PDB entry 4QV0 | X-ray diffraction, 3.10 A resolution | chains H and Z of the 28 polymer chains in the assembly

Chain H:
Molecule: Proteasome subunit beta type-2
Source organism: Saccharomyces cerevisiae
Notes: EC 3.4.25.1
UniProt: P25043 (PSB2_YEAST); residues 1-232 here correspond to UniProt positions 30-261 (UniProt number = residue number + 29)
Amino-acid sequence (232 residues; each row starts with the number of its first residue):
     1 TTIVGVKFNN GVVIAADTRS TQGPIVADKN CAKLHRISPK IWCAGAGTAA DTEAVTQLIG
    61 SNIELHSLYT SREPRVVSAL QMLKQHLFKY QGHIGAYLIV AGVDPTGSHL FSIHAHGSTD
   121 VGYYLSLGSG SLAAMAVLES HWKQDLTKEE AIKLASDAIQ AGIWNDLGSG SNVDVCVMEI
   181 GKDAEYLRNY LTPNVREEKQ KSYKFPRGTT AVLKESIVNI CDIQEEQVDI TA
Unresolved in the structure: 227-232

Chain Z:
Molecule: Proteasome subunit beta type-6
Source organism: Saccharomyces cerevisiae
Notes: EC 3.4.25.1
UniProt: P23724 (PSB6_YEAST); residues 1-222 here correspond to UniProt positions 20-241 (UniProt number = residue number + 19)
Amino-acid sequence (222 residues; each row starts with the number of its first residue):
     1 QFNPYGDNGG TILGIAGEDF AVLAGDTRNI TDYSINSRYE PKVFDCGDNI VMSANGFAAD
    61 GDALVKRFKN SVKWYHFDHN DKKLSINSAA RNIQHLLYGK RFFPYYVHTI IAGLDEDGKG
   121 AVYSFDPVGS YEREQCRAGG AAASLIMPFL DNQVNFKNQY EPGTNGKVKK PLKYLSVEEV
   181 IKLVRDSFTS ATERHIQVGD GLEILIVTKD GVRKEFYELK RD

Interface between chain H and chain Z:
Residue-residue contacts (61; chain H residue first):
  R19(H) - I196(Z)
  R19(H) - D222(Z)  salt bridge
  T21(H) - I196(Z)
  P24(H) - R194(Z)
  P24(H) - H195(Z)
  P24(H) - I196(Z)  hydrogen bond (backbone-backbone)
  I25(H) - R194(Z)
  I25(H) - H195(Z)
  V26(H) - E193(Z)
  V26(H) - R194(Z)  hydrogen bond (backbone-backbone)
  V26(H) - I196(Z)  hydrophobic
  A27(H) - R194(Z)  hydrogen bond (backbone-side chain)
  K29(H) - E193(Z)  salt bridge
  K29(H) - R194(Z)
  I163(H) - D222(Z)
  W164(H) - I35(Z)
  W164(H) - R38(Z)  hydrogen bond (backbone-side chain)
  W164(H) - R221(Z)
  W164(H) - D222(Z)
  N165(H) - Y33(Z)
  N165(H) - R38(Z)
  D166(H) - Y33(Z)
  D166(H) - D222(Z)
  L167(H) - R28(Z)
  L167(H) - I30(Z)  hydrophobic
  L167(H) - D32(Z)
  L167(H) - Y33(Z)  hydrogen bond (backbone-backbone)
  L167(H) - I35(Z)  hydrophobic
  L167(H) - I196(Z)
  G168(H) - Y33(Z)
  S169(H) - D222(Z)
  S171(H) - D222(Z)  hydrogen bond (backbone-side chain)
  N194(H) - K220(Z)  hydrogen bond (backbone-side chain)
  N194(H) - D222(Z)
  R196(H) - T189(Z)
  R196(H) - S190(Z)
  R196(H) - E193(Z)
  E197(H) - R185(Z)  salt bridge
  K199(H) - D186(Z)
  Q200(H) - K182(Z)
  Q200(H) - R185(Z)  hydrogen bond
  Q200(H) - D186(Z)  hydrogen bond (backbone-side chain)
  K201(H) - E179(Z)
  K201(H) - D186(Z)  hydrogen bond (backbone-side chain)
  Y203(H) - F149(Z)
  Y203(H) - Q153(Z)
  Y203(H) - L183(Z)
  Y203(H) - D186(Z)  hydrogen bond
  F205(H) - N152(Z)
  F205(H) - Q153(Z)
  F205(H) - Q159(Z)
  P206(H) - P162(Z)  hydrophobic
  R207(H) - P162(Z)
  G208(H) - P162(Z)
  T209(H) - N158(Z)
  T209(H) - Q159(Z)
  T209(H) - Y160(Z)  hydrogen bond (backbone-backbone)
  T210(H) - N165(Z)
  A211(H) - Y160(Z)  hydrophobic
  A211(H) - G166(Z)
  V212(H) - N165(Z)
Other interface residues (no listed pair), chain H (34 interface residues in all): G23, D28, G170, V195
Other interface residues (no listed pair), chain Z (33 interface residues in all): S34, L145, E161, E218

Overview:
34 residues of chain H face 33 of chain Z across their interface; the contacts include 12 hydrogen bonds and 3
salt bridges. Among the polar pairs are R19(H)-D222(Z), K29(H)-E193(Z) and E197(H)-R185(Z).
Chain H is Proteasome subunit beta type-2 and chain Z is Proteasome subunit beta type-6, both from
Saccharomyces cerevisiae; the structure, yCP beta5-A49T-A50V-double mutant, was determined by X-ray
diffraction together with 4QUX, 4QUY, 4QV1, 4QV3, 4QV4, 4QV5 and 42 further entries from the same study.
